PDB entry 5OT2 | X-ray diffraction, 3.20 A resolution | chains A and N of the 15 polymer chains in the assembly

== Chain A ==
Molecule: DNA-directed RNA polymerase II subunit RPB1
Organism: Saccharomyces cerevisiae (strain ATCC 204508 / S288c)
Notes: EC 2.7.7.6
UniProtKB: P04050 (RPB1_YEAST); numbering as in UniProt (aligned over 1-1733)
Sequence (1733 residues; numbered 1 to 1733; the number before each row is that of its first residue):
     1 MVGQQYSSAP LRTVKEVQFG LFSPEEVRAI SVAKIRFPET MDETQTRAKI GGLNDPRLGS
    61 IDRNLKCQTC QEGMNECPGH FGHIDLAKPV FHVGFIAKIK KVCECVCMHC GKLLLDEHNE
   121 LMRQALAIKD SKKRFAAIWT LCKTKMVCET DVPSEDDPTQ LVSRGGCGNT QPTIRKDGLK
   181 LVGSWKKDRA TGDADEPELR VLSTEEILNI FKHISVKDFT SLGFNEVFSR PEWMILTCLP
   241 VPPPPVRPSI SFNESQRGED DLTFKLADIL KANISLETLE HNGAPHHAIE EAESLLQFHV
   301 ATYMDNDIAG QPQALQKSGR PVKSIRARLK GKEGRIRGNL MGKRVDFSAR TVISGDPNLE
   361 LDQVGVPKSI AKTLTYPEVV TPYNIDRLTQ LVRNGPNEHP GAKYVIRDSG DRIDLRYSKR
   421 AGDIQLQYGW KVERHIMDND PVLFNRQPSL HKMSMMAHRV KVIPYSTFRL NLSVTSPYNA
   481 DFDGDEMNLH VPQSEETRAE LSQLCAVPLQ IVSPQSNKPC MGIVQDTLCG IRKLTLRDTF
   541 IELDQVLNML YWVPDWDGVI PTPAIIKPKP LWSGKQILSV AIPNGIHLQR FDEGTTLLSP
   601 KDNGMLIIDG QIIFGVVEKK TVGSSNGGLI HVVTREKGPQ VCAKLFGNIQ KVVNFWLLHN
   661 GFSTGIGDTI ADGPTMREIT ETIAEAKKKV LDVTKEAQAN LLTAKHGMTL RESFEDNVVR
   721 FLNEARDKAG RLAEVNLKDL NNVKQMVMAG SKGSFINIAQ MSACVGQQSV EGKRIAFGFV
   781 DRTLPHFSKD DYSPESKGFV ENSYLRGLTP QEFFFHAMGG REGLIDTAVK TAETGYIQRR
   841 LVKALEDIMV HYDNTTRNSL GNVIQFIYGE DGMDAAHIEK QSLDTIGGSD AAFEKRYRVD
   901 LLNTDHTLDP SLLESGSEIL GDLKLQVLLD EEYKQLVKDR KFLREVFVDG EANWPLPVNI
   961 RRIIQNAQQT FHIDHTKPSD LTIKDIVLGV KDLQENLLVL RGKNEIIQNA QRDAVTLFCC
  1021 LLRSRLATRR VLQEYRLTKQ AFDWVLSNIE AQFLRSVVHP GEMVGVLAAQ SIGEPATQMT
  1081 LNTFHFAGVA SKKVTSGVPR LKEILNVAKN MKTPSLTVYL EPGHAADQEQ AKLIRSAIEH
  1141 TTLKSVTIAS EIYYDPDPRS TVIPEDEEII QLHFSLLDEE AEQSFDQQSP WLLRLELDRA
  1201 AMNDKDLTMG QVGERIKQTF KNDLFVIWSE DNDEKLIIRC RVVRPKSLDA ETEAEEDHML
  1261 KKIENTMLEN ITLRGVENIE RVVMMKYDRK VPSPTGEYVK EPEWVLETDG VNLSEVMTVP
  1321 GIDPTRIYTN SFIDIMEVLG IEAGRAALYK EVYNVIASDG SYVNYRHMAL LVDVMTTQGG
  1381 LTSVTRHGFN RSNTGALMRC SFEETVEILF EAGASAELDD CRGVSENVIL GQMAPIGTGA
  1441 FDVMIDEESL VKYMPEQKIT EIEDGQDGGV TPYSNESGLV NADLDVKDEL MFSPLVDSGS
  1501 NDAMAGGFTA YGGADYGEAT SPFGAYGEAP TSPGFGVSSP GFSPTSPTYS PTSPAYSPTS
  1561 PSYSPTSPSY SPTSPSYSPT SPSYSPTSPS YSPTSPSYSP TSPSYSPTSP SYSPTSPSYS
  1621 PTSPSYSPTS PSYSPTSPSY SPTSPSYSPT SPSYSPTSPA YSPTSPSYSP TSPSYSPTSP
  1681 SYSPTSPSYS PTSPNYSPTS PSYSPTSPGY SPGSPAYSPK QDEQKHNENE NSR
Disordered / not traced: 1-3, 187-194, 1083-1091, 1175-1186, 1245-1254, 1455-1733
Ion coordination: Zn2+ site 1: Cys-67, Cys-70, Cys-77, His-80; Zn2+ site 2: Cys-107, Cys-110, Cys-148, Cys-167; Mg2+: Asp-481, Asp-483, Asp-485 (shared with 1 residue of chain P)
Ligand contacts: 2-ethyl-7-methoxy-naphthalene (AHW): Pro-448, Thr-827, Lys-830, Thr-831, Thr-834, Gly-835, Thr-1077, Met-1079
Curated features (UniProtKB/Swiss-Prot):
  - region: Pro-248 to Asp-260 (Lid loop), Asn-306 to Lys-323 (Rudder loop), Pro-810 to Glu-822 (Bridging helix)
  - binding site (Zn(2+)): Cys-67, Cys-70, Cys-77, His-80, Cys-107, Cys-110, Cys-148, Cys-167
  - binding site (Mg(2+)): Asp-481, Asp-483, Asp-485
  - modified residue: Thr-1471 (Phosphothreonine)
  - cross-link (Glycyl lysine isopeptide (Lys-Gly)): Lys-695 (interchain with G-Cter in ubiquitin), Lys-1246 (interchain with G-Cter in ubiquitin), Lys-1350 (interchain with G-Cter in ubiquitin)
  - natural variant: Ser-1653 to Pro-1659 (deletion: In strain: A364A)
  - mutagenesis: Lys-1246 (K1246R: Impairs ubiquitination during transcription stress)
What the authors report for this chain:
  - binding site for 2-ethyl-7-methoxy-naphthalene: Thr-831
  - conformationally variable residues (loop rearrangement): Thr-1080, Leu-1081

== Chain N ==
Molecule: DNA non-template strand
Sequence (14 nucleotides; row label = number of the first residue in the row; numbering starts at 0):
     0 CAAGTAGTTG AGGT
Disordered / not traced: 0, 8-13

== How chain A and chain N interact ==
Contacting residue pairs (8; chain A residue first):
  Lys-101(A) with DT7(N), salt bridge to the phosphate
  Trp-139(A) with DT7(N), phosphate contact
  Ala-1108(A) with DT4(N), phosphate contact
  Lys-1109(A) with DT4(N), hydrogen bond to the phosphate; DA5(N), salt bridge to the phosphate
  His-1387(A) with DT4(N), phosphate contact; DA5(N), sugar contact
  Arg-1391(A) with DA5(N), phosphate contact
Interface residues without a listed pair, chain A (7 interface residues in all): Val-1107
Interface residues without a listed pair, chain N (4 interface residues in all): DG6

== Overview ==
The interface between chain A and chain N involves 7 residues on one side and 4 on the other; the contacts
include 1 hydrogen bond and 2 salt bridges. Among the polar pairs are Lys-1109(A)/DT4(N), Lys-101(A)/DT7(N)
and Lys-1109(A)/DA5(N). From the paper: a binding site for 2-ethyl-7-methoxy-naphthalene at Thr-831(A);
conformational variability at Thr-1080(A) and Leu-1081(A).
Chain A is DNA-directed RNA polymerase II subunit RPB1 (Saccharomyces cerevisiae (strain ATCC 204508 / S288c))
and chain N is DNA non-template strand; the structure, RNA polymerase II elongation complex in the presence of
3d-Napht-A, was determined by X-ray diffraction.
